Entry 7F0L (electron microscopy, 2.94 A resolution); this record covers chains M and V of the 33 polymer chains in the assembly.

[Chain M]
Protein: Reaction center protein M chain
Source organism: Rhodobacter sphaeroides
Chain sequence (308 residues; numbered 0 to 307; the number before each row is that of its first residue; numbering starts at 0):
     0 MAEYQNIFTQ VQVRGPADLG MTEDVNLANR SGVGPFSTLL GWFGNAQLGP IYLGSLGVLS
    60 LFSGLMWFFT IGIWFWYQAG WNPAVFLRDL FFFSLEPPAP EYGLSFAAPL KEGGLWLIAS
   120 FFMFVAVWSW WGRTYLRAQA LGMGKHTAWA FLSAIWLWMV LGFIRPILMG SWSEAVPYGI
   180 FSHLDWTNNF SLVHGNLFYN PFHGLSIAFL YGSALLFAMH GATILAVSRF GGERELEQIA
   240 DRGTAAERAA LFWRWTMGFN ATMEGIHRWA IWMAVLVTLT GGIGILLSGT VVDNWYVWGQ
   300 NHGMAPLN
Unresolved in the structure: 0, 307
Metal / ion sites: Fe ion: His219, Glu234, His266 (shared with 2 residues of chain L)
Ligand contacts:
  - bacteriochlorophyll a (BCL), molecule 1: Trp66, Met122, Val126, Phe150, Ala153, Ile154, Leu156, Trp157, Leu160, Trp185, Thr186, Asn187, Phe189, Ser190, Leu196, Phe197, His202, Ser205, Ile206, Leu209, Tyr210, Val276, Thr277, Gly280, Gly281, Ile284
  - bacteriochlorophyll a (BCL), molecule 2: Phe67, Met122, Trp157, Leu160, Val175, Ile179, His182, Leu183, Trp185, Thr186
  - bacteriochlorophyll a (BCL), molecule 3: Thr186, Phe197, Leu209, Tyr210
  - bacteriochlorophyll a (BCL), molecule 4: Phe197, His202, Gly203, Leu204, Ile206, Ala207, Tyr210, Gly211, Leu214, Met272
  - bacteriopheophytin a (BPH), molecule 1: Ser59, Leu60, Gly63, Leu64, Trp66, Phe67, Ala125, Val126, Trp129, Thr133, Thr146, Ala149, Phe150, Ser152, Ala153, Ala273, Val274, Thr277
  - bacteriopheophytin a (BPH), molecule 2: Tyr210, Ala213, Leu214, Ala217, Met218, Trp252, Thr255, Met256
  - spheroidene (SPO): Trp66, Phe67, Ile70, Gly71, Ile72, Phe74, Trp75, Phe85, Leu89, Phe105, Trp115, Leu116, Ser119, Phe120, Met122, Phe123, Trp157, Met158, Leu160, Gly161, Phe162, Trp171, Val175, Pro176, Tyr177, Gly178, Ile179, His182
  - ubiquinone-10 (U10), molecule 1: Leu86, Arg87, Leu89, Phe90, Ile179
  - ubiquinone-10 (U10), molecule 2: Leu214, Leu215, Met218, His219, Thr222, Ile223, Ala245, Ala248, Ala249, Trp252, Met256, Phe258, Asn259, Ala260, Thr261, Met262, Ile265, Trp268

[Chain V]
Protein: Light-harvesting protein B-875 alpha chain
Source organism: Rhodobacter sphaeroides
Chain sequence (54 residues; numbered 1 to 54; the number before each row is that of its first residue):
     1 MSKFYKIWMI FDPRRVFVAQ GVFLFLLAVM IHLILLSTPS YNWLEISAAK YNRV
Modified residues: Met1 (N-formylmethionine; FME)
Ligand contacts:
  - bacteriochlorophyll a (BCL), molecule 1: Ile7, Val16, Gln20, Phe23, Ile31
  - bacteriochlorophyll a (BCL), molecule 2: Gly21, Leu24, Phe25, Ala28, His32, Leu35, Trp43
  - bacteriochlorophyll a (BCL), molecule 3: Leu24, Leu27, Ala28, Ile31, His32, Leu35, Tyr41
  - spheroidene (SPO), molecule 1: Lys3, Phe4, Lys6, Ile7, Ile10
  - spheroidene (SPO), molecule 2: Phe17, Gln20, Gly21, Lys50, Tyr51
  - spheroidene (SPO), molecule 3: Phe17, Gln20, Phe23, Leu24, Leu27, Met30, Ile31, Ile34
  - spheroidene (SPO), molecule 4: Phe25, Val29, His32, Leu33, Trp43
From the paper describing this entry:
  - binding site for bacteriochlorophyll a: His32

[How chain M and chain V interact]
Contacting residue pairs (18):
  Asn25(M) with Arg14(V)
  Asn28(M) with Arg15(V), hydrogen bond
  Leu52(M) with Arg15(V), hydrogen bond (backbone-side chain)
  Leu58(M) with Val22(V), hydrophobic
  Phe61(M) with Phe23(V), hydrophobic; Leu26(V), hydrophobic
  Ser62(M) with Leu26(V)
  Phe105(M) with Leu36(V)
  Ala106(M) with Leu36(V); Asn42(V)
  Ala107(M) with Ser37(V)
  Pro108(M) with Ser37(V)
  Leu109(M) with Ser37(V)
  Gly113(M) with Ser37(V)
  Ile117(M) with Ile34(V), hydrophobic
  Phe120(M) with Phe25(V), hydrophobic; Leu26(V), hydrophobic; Val29(V), hydrophobic
Other interface residues (no listed pair), chain M (20 interface residues in all): Gly53, Ser54, Val57, Met65, Leu116, Phe121
Other interface residues (no listed pair), chain V (16 interface residues in all): Val18, Ala19, Met30, Leu33, Glu45

[Overview]
20 residues of chain M and 16 residues of chain V are in contact, with 2 hydrogen bonds. Polar contacts
include Asn28(M)-Arg15(V) and Leu52(M)-Arg15(V). Ligands of chain M: 4 copies of bacteriochlorophyll a,
bacteriopheophytin a, ubiquinone-10 and spheroidene. From the paper: a binding site for bacteriochlorophyll a
at His32(V).
Chain M is Reaction center protein M chain and chain V is Light-harvesting protein B-875 alpha chain, both
from Rhodobacter sphaeroides; the structure, Structure of photosynthetic LH1-rc super-complex of rhodobacter
sphaeroides monomer, was determined by electron microscopy.
